7YI5 - chains L and O of the 16 polymer chains in the assembly; structure by electron microscopy, 3.96 A resolution.

Chain L:
Protein: Histone H4
From: Xenopus laevis
UniProt: P62799 (H4_XENLA); residues 1-102 here correspond to UniProt positions 2-103 (UniProt number = residue number + 1)
Amino-acid sequence (102 residues; row label = number of the first residue in the row):
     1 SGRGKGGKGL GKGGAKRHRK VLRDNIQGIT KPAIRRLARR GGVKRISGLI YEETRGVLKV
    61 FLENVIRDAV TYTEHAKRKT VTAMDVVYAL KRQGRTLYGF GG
Unresolved in the structure: 1-21

Chain O:
Molecule: Wisdom 601 DNA
From: synthetic construct
Sequence (167 nucleotides; numbered -73 to 93; the number before each row is that of its first residue; numbers below 1 keep their minus sign (DC-73 is residue -73)):
   -73 CTGGAGAATC CCGGTCTGCA GGCCGCTCAA TTGGTCGTAG ACAGCTCTAG CACCGCTTAA
   -13 ACGCACGTAC GCGCTGTCCC CCGCGTTTTA ACCGCCAAGG GGATTACTCC CTAGTCTCCA
    47 GGCACGTGTC AGATATATAC ATCCTGTGCA TGTATTGAAC AGCGACC
Unresolved in the structure: 78-93

How chain L and chain O interact:
Pairs across the interface (11; chain L residue first):
  Arg35(L) with DC8(O), salt bridge to the phosphate
  Arg45(L) with DC7(O), hydrogen bond to the sugar; DC8(O), phosphate contact
  Ile46(L) with DC7(O), sugar contact; DC8(O), hydrogen bond to the phosphate
  Gly48(L) with DC7(O), phosphate contact
  Lys77(L) with DG28(O), phosphate contact
  Arg78(L) with DG28(O), phosphate contact
  Lys79(L) with DG27(O), phosphate contact; DG28(O), hydrogen bond to the phosphate
  Thr80(L) with DG28(O), hydrogen bond to the phosphate
Other interface residues (no listed pair), chain L (11 interface residues in all): Arg39, Lys44, Ser47

Overview:
Chain L and chain O form an interface of 11 and 4 residues respectively; the contacts include 4 hydrogen bonds
and 1 salt bridge. Polar contacts include Arg45(L)-DC7(O), Ile46(L)-DC8(O) and Lys79(L)-DG28(O).
Chain L is Histone H4 (Xenopus laevis) and chain O is Wisdom 601 DNA (synthetic construct); the structure,
Cryo-EM structure of Rpd3S complex bound to H3K36me3 nucleosome in loose state, was determined by electron
microscopy (same publication as 7YI0, 7YI1, 7YI2, 7YI3 and 7YI4).
